PDB entry 4K5Z | X-ray diffraction, 1.80 A resolution | chain A

Chain A:
Protein: Chymase
Organism: Homo sapiens
Notes: EC 3.4.21.39
UniProtKB: P23946 (CMA1_HUMAN); the construct lacks a stretch of the UniProt sequence and is renumbered around it, so the offset changes along the chain: 16-36 = UniProt 22-42; 37-61 = UniProt 46-70; 63-75 = UniProt 71-83; 77-79 = UniProt 84-86; 7 more segments
Sequence (226 residues; row label = number of the first residue in the row; note: 11 numbers in that range are skipped by the numbering (no residue carries them; nothing is unmodelled there); a row labelled like 36A-36C holds insertion residues (36A, then the next letters in order)):
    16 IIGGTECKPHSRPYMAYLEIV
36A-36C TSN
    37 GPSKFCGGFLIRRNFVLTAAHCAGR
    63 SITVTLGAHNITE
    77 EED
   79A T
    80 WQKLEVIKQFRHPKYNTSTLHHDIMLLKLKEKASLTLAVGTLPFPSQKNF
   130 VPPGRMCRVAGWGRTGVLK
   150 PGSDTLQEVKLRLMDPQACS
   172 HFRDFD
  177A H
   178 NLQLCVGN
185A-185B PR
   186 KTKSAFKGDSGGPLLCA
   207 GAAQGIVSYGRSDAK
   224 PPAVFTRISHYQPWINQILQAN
Disordered / not traced: 124-129
Differences from the reference sequence: conflict Lys127 (Phe135 in P23946), Ala208 (Val212 in P23946), Gln235 (Arg237 in P23946)
Cystine bridges: Cys42-Cys58, Cys136-Cys201, Cys168-Cys182
Covalently attached groups: N-acetylglucosamine (NAG) linked to Asn72
Ion coordination: Zn2+: His25, Glu78
Ligand contacts: 6-chloro-2,3-dihydro-1H-isoindol-1-one (1P7): His57, Ser189, Ala190, Phe191, Lys192, Ser195, Val213, Ser214, Tyr215, Gly216, Arg217, Ala220, Ala226, Phe228

Overview:
Ligands of chain A: 6-chloro-2,3-dihydro-1H-isoindol-1-one. Covalently linked N-acetylglucosamine: at Asn72.
His25 and Glu78 coordinate Zn2+.
Chain A is Chymase (Homo sapiens); the structure, Crystal Structure of Human Chymase in Complex with Fragment
Inhibitor 6-chloro-2,3-dihydro-1H-isoindol-1-one, was determined by X-ray diffraction together with 4K2Y, 4K60
and 4K69 from the same study.
